7Z0T - chains E and F of the 7 polymer chains in the assembly; structure by electron microscopy, 3.40 A resolution.

# Chain E
Protein: Formate hydrogenlyase subunit 5
Source organism: Escherichia coli K-12
Notes: engineered mutation(s): internal deca-His-Gly-Ser sequence after Gly83
UniProtKB: P16431 (HYCE_ECOLI); numbering as in UniProt; present here: 1-82, 84-569
Chain sequence (581 residues; numbered 1 to 569 plus 13 insertion-coded residues; 1 number in that range is skipped by the numbering (no residue carries it; nothing is unmodelled there); the number before each row is that of its first residue; a row labelled like 82A-82M holds insertion residues (82A, then the next letters in order)):
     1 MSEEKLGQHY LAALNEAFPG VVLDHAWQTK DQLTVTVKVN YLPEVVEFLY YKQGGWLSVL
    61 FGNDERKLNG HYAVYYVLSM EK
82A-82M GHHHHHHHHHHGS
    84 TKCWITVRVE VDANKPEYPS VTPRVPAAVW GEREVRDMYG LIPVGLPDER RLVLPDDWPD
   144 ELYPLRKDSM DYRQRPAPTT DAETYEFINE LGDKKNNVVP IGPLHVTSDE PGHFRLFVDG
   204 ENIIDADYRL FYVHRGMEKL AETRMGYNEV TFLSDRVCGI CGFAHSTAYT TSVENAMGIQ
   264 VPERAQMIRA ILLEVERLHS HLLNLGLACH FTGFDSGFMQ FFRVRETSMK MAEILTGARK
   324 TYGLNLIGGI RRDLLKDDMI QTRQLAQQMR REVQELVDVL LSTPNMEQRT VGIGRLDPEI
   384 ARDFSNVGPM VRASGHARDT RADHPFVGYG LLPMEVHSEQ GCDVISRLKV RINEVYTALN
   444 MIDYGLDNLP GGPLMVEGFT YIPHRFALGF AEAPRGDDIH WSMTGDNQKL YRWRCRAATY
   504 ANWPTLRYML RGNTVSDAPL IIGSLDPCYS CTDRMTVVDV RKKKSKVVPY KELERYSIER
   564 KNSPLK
Not modelled in the structure: 1-4, 82A-82M, 538-569
Construct notes: insertion (82B-82M)
Bound ions: Ni2+: Cys-241, Cys-244, Cys-531, Cys-534; carbonmonoxide-(dicyano) iron Fe: Cys-244, Cys-534
Residues lining bound ligands: carbonmonoxide-(dicyano) iron (FCO): Cys-241, Cys-244, Ala-247, His-248, Ala-476, Pro-477, Arg-478, Asp-481, Ala-500, Ala-501, Thr-502, Cys-531, Cys-534
What the authors report for this chain:
  - catalytic residues: Ser-283, Arg-478, Asp-529 (proposed by the authors, not directly observed)

# Chain F
Protein: Formate hydrogenlyase subunit 6
Source organism: Escherichia coli K-12
UniProtKB: P16432 (HYCF_ECOLI); numbering as in UniProt (aligned over 1-180)
Chain sequence (180 residues; row label = number of the first residue in the row):
     1 MFTFIKKVIK TGTATSSYPL EPIAVDKNFR GKPEQNPQQC IGCAACVNAC PSNALTVETD
    61 LATGELAWEF NLGHCIFCGR CEEVCPTAAI KLSQEYELAV WKKEDFLQQS RFALCNCRVC
   121 NRPFAVQKEI DYAIALLKHN GDSRAENHRE SFETCPECKR QKCLVPSDRI ELTRHMKEAI
Not modelled in the structure: 1-29, 166-180
Bound ions: 4Fe-4S cluster Fe site 1: Cys-40, Cys-43, Cys-46, Cys-85; 4Fe-4S cluster Fe site 2: Cys-50, Cys-75, Cys-78, Cys-81; Fe ion: Cys-117, Cys-120, Cys-155, Cys-158
Residues lining bound ligands:
  - 4Fe-4S cluster (SF4), molecule 1: Pro-33, Ala-49, Cys-50, Pro-51, Ser-52, Ala-54, Leu-55, Phe-70, Cys-75, Ile-76, Phe-77, Cys-78, Gly-79, Arg-80, Cys-81, Leu-92
  - 4Fe-4S cluster (SF4), molecule 2: Gln-35, Gln-39, Cys-40, Ile-41, Gly-42, Cys-43, Ala-45, Cys-46, Trp-68, Cys-85, Pro-86, Thr-87, Ala-89, Ile-90
Curated features (UniProtKB/Swiss-Prot):
  - binding site ([4Fe-4S] cluster): Cys-40, Cys-43, Cys-46, Cys-50, Cys-75, Cys-78, Cys-81, Cys-85
What the authors report for this chain:
  - conformationally variable residues (side-chain flip): Arg-122

# How chain E and chain F interact
Residue-residue contacts - 10 pairs, chain E then chain F:
  Arg-227(E) / Pro-51(F)  hydrogen bond (side chain-backbone)
  Arg-227(E) / Asn-53(F)
  Glu-232(E) / Arg-80(F)  salt bridge
  Phe-235(E) / Cys-78(F)  hydrophobic
  Phe-235(E) / Arg-80(F)
  Arg-239(E) / Arg-30(F)
  Arg-239(E) / Ile-76(F)  hydrogen bond (side chain-backbone)
  Tyr-325(E) / Arg-30(F)  hydrogen bond (backbone-side chain)
  Arg-334(E) / Gly-79(F)
  Arg-334(E) / Glu-83(F)  salt bridge
Other interface residues (no listed pair), chain E (8 interface residues in all): Met-228, Thr-324
Other interface residues (no listed pair), chain F (9 interface residues in all): Ser-52

# Overview
8 residues of chain E face 9 of chain F across their interface; the contacts include 3 hydrogen bonds and 2
salt bridges. Among the polar pairs are Glu-232(E)/Arg-80(F), Arg-334(E)/Glu-83(F) and Arg-227(E)/Pro-51(F).
Bound to chain E: carbonmonoxide-(dicyano) iron. Ligands of chain F: 4Fe-4S cluster. The paper reports
catalytic residues Ser-283(E), Arg-478(E) and Asp-529(E); conformational variability at Arg-122(F).
Chain E is Formate hydrogenlyase subunit 5 and chain F is Formate hydrogenlyase subunit 6, both from
Escherichia coli K-12; the structure, Structure of the Escherichia coli formate hydrogenlyase complex (aerobic
preparation, composite structure), was determined by electron microscopy, deposited together with 7Z0S.
